Entry 9BDX (X-ray diffraction, 3.60 A resolution); this record covers chains B and C of the 4 polymer chains in the assembly.

[Chain B]
Name: Transcription factor p65
Source organism: Mus musculus
Reference sequence: Q04207 (TF65_MOUSE); residues 19-304 here = UniProt positions 19-304
Sequence (287 residues; numbered 18 to 304; the number before each row is that of its first residue):
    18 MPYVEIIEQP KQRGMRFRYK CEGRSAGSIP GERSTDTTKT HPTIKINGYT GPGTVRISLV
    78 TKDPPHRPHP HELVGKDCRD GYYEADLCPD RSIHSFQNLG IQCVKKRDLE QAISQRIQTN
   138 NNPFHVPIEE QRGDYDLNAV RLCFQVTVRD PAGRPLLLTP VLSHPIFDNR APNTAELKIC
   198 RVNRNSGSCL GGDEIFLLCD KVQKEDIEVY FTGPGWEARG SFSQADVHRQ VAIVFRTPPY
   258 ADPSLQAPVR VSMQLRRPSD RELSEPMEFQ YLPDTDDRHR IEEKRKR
Unresolved in the structure: 292-304
Sequence notes: initiating methionine (18)
UniProt features mapped onto this chain:
  - motif: Lys301 to Arg304 (Nuclear localization signal)
  - modified residue: Cys38 (Cysteine persulfide), Lys122 (N6-acetyllysine), Lys123 (N6-acetyllysine), Thr176 (Phosphothreonine), Lys218 (N6-acetyllysine), Lys221 (N6-acetyllysine), Thr254 (Phosphothreonine), Ser276 (Phosphoserine), Ser281 (Phosphoserine)
  - cross-link (Glycyl lysine isopeptide (Lys-Gly)): Lys37 (interchain with G-Cter in SUMO3), Lys122 (interchain with G-Cter in SUMO3), Lys123 (interchain with G-Cter in SUMO3)
  - mutagenesis: Cys38 (C38S: Abolishes sulfhydration and impairs interaction with RPS3), Ser281 (S281A/E: Abolishes DNA-binding and transcriptional activity)

[Chain C]
Molecule: 19-nt DNA strand
Sequence (19 nucleotides; numbered 101 to 119; the number before each row is that of its first residue):
   101 ACTGGGAACT TCCAGTGAT
Unresolved in the structure: 118-119

[Chain B / chain C interface]
Pairs across the interface - 21 pairs, chain B then chain C:
  Tyr36(B) with DT110(C), hydrogen bond to the phosphate; DT111(C), base contact
  Cys38(B) with DT111(C), phosphate contact; DC112(C), phosphate contact
  Glu39(B) with DT111(C), base contact; DC112(C), hydrogen bond to the base
  Lys122(B) with DT110(C), phosphate contact; DT111(C), salt bridge to the phosphate
  Lys123(B) with DC109(C), salt bridge to the phosphate; DT110(C), phosphate contact
  Arg187(B) with DT110(C), base contact; DT111(C), base contact
  Pro189(B) with DA108(C), phosphate contact; DC109(C), phosphate contact
  Gln220(B) with DA108(C), hydrogen bond to the phosphate
  Lys221(B) with DG106(C), hydrogen bond to the phosphate; DA107(C), salt bridge to the phosphate
  Arg246(B) with DG106(C), salt bridge to the phosphate; DA107(C), salt bridge to the phosphate
  Gln247(B) with DA107(C), sugar contact; DA108(C), hydrogen bond to the phosphate
Also at the interface, not in a pair above, chain B (12 interface residues in all): Glu222

[In short]
12 residues of chain B and 7 residues of chain C are in contact; the contacts include 5 hydrogen bonds and 5
salt bridges. Among the polar pairs are Glu39(B)-DC112(C), Tyr36(B)-DT110(C) and Gln220(B)-DA108(C). From
UniProt: 2 mutagenesis sites on chain B.
Chain B is Transcription factor p65 (Mus musculus) and chain C is a 19-nt DNA strand; the structure, NF-kappaB
RelA homo-dimer bound to CG-centric kappaB DNA, was determined by X-ray diffraction (same publication as 9BDU,
9BDV and 9BDW).
